PDB entry 6VBW | electron microscopy, 3.20 A resolution | chains L and E of the 13 polymer chains in the assembly

# Chain L
Molecule: 100-nt DNA strand
Sequence (100 nucleotides; numbered 1 to 100; the number before each row is that of its first residue):
     1 ACATATGGCAGATCTCAATTGGATATCGGCCGGCCACGCGATCGCTGACG
    51 TTTCACCTGAAAAGCAATGAAGCCAAAGCGTCCTGTAAGGTGATGACTGC
Not modelled in the structure: 1-54, 94-100

# Chain E
Name: Cas7
Source organism: Vibrio cholerae
Sequence (352 residues; each row starts with the number of its first residue):
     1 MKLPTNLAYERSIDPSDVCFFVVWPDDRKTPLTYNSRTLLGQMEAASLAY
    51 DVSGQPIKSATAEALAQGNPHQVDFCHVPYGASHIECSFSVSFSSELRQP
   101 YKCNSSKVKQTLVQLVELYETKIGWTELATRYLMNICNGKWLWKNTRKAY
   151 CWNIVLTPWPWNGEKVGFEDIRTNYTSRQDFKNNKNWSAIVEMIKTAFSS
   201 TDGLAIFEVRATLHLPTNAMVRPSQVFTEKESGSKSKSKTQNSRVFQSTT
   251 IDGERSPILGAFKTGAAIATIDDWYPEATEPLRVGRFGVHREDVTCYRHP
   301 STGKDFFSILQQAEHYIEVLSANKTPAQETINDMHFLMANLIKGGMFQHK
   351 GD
Not modelled in the structure: 230-239, 351-352

# Interface between chain L and chain E
Pairs across the interface - 19 pairs, chain L then chain E:
  DA63(L) with Gln-67(E), sugar contact
  DG64(L) with Leu-40(E), base contact; Gln-67(E), phosphate contact; Gly-68(E), sugar contact; Pro-70(E), sugar contact
  DC65(L) with Asn-69(E), sugar contact; Pro-70(E), sugar contact; His-71(E), phosphate contact; Thr-240(E), base contact
  DA66(L) with Asn-69(E), hydrogen bond to the sugar; His-71(E), stacking on the base; Ser-243(E), hydrogen bond to the base
  DA67(L) with Ser-47(E), sugar contact
  DT68(L) with Ser-47(E), phosphate contact
  DA70(L) with Phe-227(E), base contact
  DA71(L) with Phe-227(E), base contact; Glu-229(E), base contact
  DC73(L) with Met-346(E), base contact
  DC74(L) with Gln-348(E), sugar contact
Also at the interface, not in a pair above, chain L (11 interface residues in all): DA75
Also at the interface, not in a pair above, chain E (18 interface residues in all): Asn-6, Met-43, Ala-45, Leu-48, Lys-350

# Overview
Chain L and chain E form an interface of 11 and 18 residues respectively; the contacts include 2 hydrogen
bonds and 1 aromatic stacking contact. Among the polar pairs are DA66(L)/Ser-243(E) and DA66(L)/Asn-69(E).
Here chain L is a 100-nt DNA strand and chain E is Cas7 (Vibrio cholerae). Entry 6VBW (Cryo-EM structure of
Cascade-TniQ-dsDNA ternary complex) was determined by electron microscopy together with 6V9Q from the same
study.
